Entry 5O5J (electron microscopy, 3.45 A resolution); this record covers chains A and I of the 24 polymer chains in the assembly.

# Chain A
Molecule: 16S rRNA
Organism: Mycobacterium smegmatis str. MC2 155
Sequence (1528 nucleotides; numbered 1 to 1528; the number before each row is that of its first residue):
     1 UUUUUGUUUG GAGAGUUUGA UCCUGGCUCA GGACGAACGC UGGCGGCGUG CUUAACACAU
    61 GCAAGUCGAA CGGAAAGGCC CUUUCGGGGG UACUCGAGUG GCGAACGGGU GAGUAACACG
   121 UGGGUGAUCU GCCCUGCACU UUGGGAUAAG CCUGGGAAAC UGGGUCUAAU ACCGAAUACA
   181 CCCUGCUGGU CGCAUGGCCU GGUAGGGGAA AGCUUUUGCG GUGUGGGAUG GGCCCGCGGC
   241 CUAUCAGCUU GUUGGUGGGG UGAUGGCCUA CCAAGGCGAC GACGGGUAGC CGGCCUGAGA
   301 GGGUGACCGG CCACACUGGG ACUGAGAUAC GGCCCAGACU CCUACGGGAG GCAGCAGUGG
   361 GGAAUAUUGC ACAAUGGGCG CAAGCCUGAU GCAGCGACGC CGCGUGAGGG AUGACGGCCU
   421 UCGGGUUGUA AACCUCUUUC AGCACAGACG AAGCGCAAGU GACGGUAUGU GCAGAAGAAG
   481 GACCGGCCAA CUACGUGCCA GCAGCCGCGG UAAUACGUAG GGUCCGAGCG UUGUCCGGAA
   541 UUACUGGGCG UAAAGAGCUC GUAGGUGGUU UGUCGCGUUG UUCGUGAAAA CUCACAGCUU
   601 AACUGUGGGC GUGCGGGCGA UACGGGCAGA CUAGAGUACU GCAGGGGAGA CUGGAAUUCC
   661 UGGUGUAGCG GUGGAAUGCG CAGAUAUCAG GAGGAACACC GGUGGCGAAG GCGGGUCUCU
   721 GGGCAGUAAC UGACGCUGAG GAGCGAAAGC GUGGGGAGCG AACAGGAUUA GAUACCCUGG
   781 UAGUCCACGC CGUAAACGGU GGGUACUAGG UGUGGGUUUC CUUCCUUGGG AUCCGUGCCG
   841 UAGCUAACGC AUUAAGUACC CCGCCUGGGG AGUACGGCCG CAAGGCUAAA ACUCAAAGGA
   901 AUUGACGGGG GCCCGCACAA GCGGCGGAGC AUGUGGAUUA AUUCGAUGCA ACGCGAAGAA
   961 CCUUACCUGG GUUUGACAUG CACAGGACGC CGGCAGAGAU GUCGGUUCCC UUGUGGCCUG
  1021 UGUGCAGGUG GUGCAUGGCU GUCGUCAGCU CGUGUCGUGA GAUGUUGGGU UAAGUCCCGC
  1081 AACGAGCGCA ACCCUUGUCU CAUGUUGCCA GCACGUUAUG GUGGGGACUC GUGAGAGACU
  1141 GCCGGGGUCA ACUCGGAGGA AGGUGGGGAU GACGUCAAGU CAUCAUGCCC CUUAUGUCCA
  1201 GGGCUUCACA CAUGCUACAA UGGCCGGUAC AAAGGGCUGC GAUGCCGUGA GGUGGAGCGA
  1261 AUCCUUUCAA AGCCGGUCUC AGUUCGGAUC GGGGUCUGCA ACUCGACCCC GUGAAGUCGG
  1321 AGUCGCUAGU AAUCGCAGAU CAGCAACGCU GCGGUGAAUA CGUUCCCGGG CCUUGUACAC
  1381 ACCGCCCGUC ACGUCAUGAA AGUCGGUAAC ACCCGAAGCC GGUGGCCUAA CCCUUGUGGA
  1441 GGGAGCCGUC GAAGGUGGGA UCGGCGAUUG GGACGAAGUC GUAACAAGGU AGCCGUACCG
  1501 GAAGGUGCGG CUGGAUCACC UCCUUUCU
Unresolved in the structure: 1-6, 1518-1528
Ion coordination: Mg2+ site 1 near U17 (its only coordinating residue here); Mg2+ site 2 near G25 (its only coordinating residue here); Mg2+ site 3 near A37 (its only coordinating residue here); Mg2+ site 4 near G42 (its only coordinating residue here); Mg2+ site 5: U52, G111; Mg2+ site 6 near U52 (its only coordinating residue here); Mg2+ site 7 near A57 (its only coordinating residue here); Mg2+ site 8: A63, C386, U387; Mg2+ site 9: U66, G101; Mg2+ site 10 near G96 (its only coordinating residue here); Mg2+ site 11 near G103 (its only coordinating residue here); Mg2+ site 12 near A105 (its only coordinating residue here); 116 more Mg2+ sites not listed

# Chain I
Name: 30S ribosomal protein S9
Organism: Mycobacterium smegmatis str. MC2 155
UniProt: A0QSP9 (RS9_MYCS2); residues 1-150 here = UniProt positions 1-150
Sequence (150 residues; each row starts with the number of its first residue):
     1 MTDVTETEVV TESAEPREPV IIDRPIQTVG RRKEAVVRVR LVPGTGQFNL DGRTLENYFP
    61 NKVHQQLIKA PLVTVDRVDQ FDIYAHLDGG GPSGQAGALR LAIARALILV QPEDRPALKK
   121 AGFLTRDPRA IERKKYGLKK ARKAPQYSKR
Unresolved in the structure: 1-24

# How chain A and chain I interact
Contacting residue pairs (104; chain A residue first):
  G924(A) with Gln146(I), base contact
  C925(A) with Gln146(I), sugar contact
  G948(A) with Lys149(I), hydrogen bond to the sugar; Arg150(I), sugar contact
  C949(A) with Tyr147(I), phosphate contact
  C952(A) with Arg150(I), base contact
  G1097(A) with Arg126(I), hydrogen bond to the phosphate
  U1098(A) with Arg31(I), salt bridge to the phosphate; Arg105(I), hydrogen bond to the phosphate; Arg126(I), salt bridge to the phosphate
  C1099(A) with Arg31(I), salt bridge to the phosphate; Arg105(I), salt bridge to the phosphate
  C1108(A) with Arg38(I), hydrogen bond to the phosphate
  C1109(A) with Arg38(I), salt bridge to the phosphate
  A1110(A) with Arg40(I), hydrogen bond to the sugar; His86(I), salt bridge to the phosphate
  G1111(A) with Arg40(I), salt bridge to the phosphate
  A1127(A) with Gln27(I), hydrogen bond to the sugar
  C1128(A) with Gln27(I), hydrogen bond to the sugar; Arg38(I), hydrogen bond to the base
  U1129(A) with Val29(I), phosphate contact; Arg31(I), phosphate contact; Val36(I), sugar contact; Arg38(I), hydrogen bond to the sugar
  C1130(A) with Arg31(I), salt bridge to the phosphate; Val36(I), phosphate contact
  G1158(A) with Lys119(I), salt bridge to the phosphate
  G1159(A) with Arg115(I), salt bridge to the phosphate; Lys119(I), salt bridge to the phosphate
  A1160(A) with Arg115(I), salt bridge to the phosphate; Leu124(I), sugar contact; Thr125(I), phosphate contact; Arg126(I), sugar contact
  A1161(A) with Thr125(I), hydrogen bond to the phosphate
  G1166(A) with Glu132(I), sugar contact
  G1167(A) with Glu132(I), sugar contact; Lys135(I), phosphate contact
  G1168(A) with Arg133(I), hydrogen bond to the sugar; Lys135(I), salt bridge to the phosphate
  A1169(A) with Tyr136(I), hydrogen bond to the phosphate
  U1213(A) with Gln146(I), phosphate contact; Ser148(I), hydrogen bond to the phosphate
  G1214(A) with Lys139(I), salt bridge to the phosphate; Pro145(I), phosphate contact; Gln146(I), hydrogen bond to the phosphate
  A1229(A) with Arg53(I), hydrogen bond to the phosphate; Tyr58(I), sugar contact
  C1230(A) with Gly89(I), phosphate contact; Gly90(I), sugar contact; Gly91(I), sugar contact; Gln95(I), phosphate contact
  A1231(A) with Asp88(I), phosphate contact; Gly89(I), phosphate contact; Gly90(I), hydrogen bond to the sugar
  A1232(A) with Gly89(I), phosphate contact
  C1324(A) with Gln146(I), sugar contact; Tyr147(I), sugar contact
  G1325(A) with Lys143(I), sugar contact; Ala144(I), sugar contact; Tyr147(I), phosphate contact
  C1326(A) with Arg142(I), sugar contact; Ala144(I), phosphate contact
  U1327(A) with Arg142(I), salt bridge to the phosphate
  A1328(A) with Arg129(I), sugar contact; Arg142(I), salt bridge to the phosphate
  G1329(A) with Arg32(I), hydrogen bond to the base; Lys33(I), base contact; Arg129(I), base contact; Ala130(I), sugar contact; Ile131(I), sugar contact; Glu132(I), phosphate contact
  U1330(A) with Ile131(I), phosphate contact; Glu132(I), hydrogen bond to the phosphate; Arg142(I), phosphate contact
  A1331(A) with Lys140(I), phosphate contact; Ala141(I), phosphate contact; Arg142(I), hydrogen bond to the phosphate; Lys143(I), hydrogen bond to the phosphate
  A1332(A) with Lys140(I), salt bridge to the phosphate; Lys143(I), salt bridge to the phosphate
  U1333(A) with Lys140(I), base contact
  U1350(A) with Lys134(I), salt bridge to the phosphate; Tyr136(I), phosphate contact; Gly137(I), hydrogen bond to the phosphate; Leu138(I), phosphate contact
  G1351(A) with Arg133(I), salt bridge to the phosphate; Lys134(I), salt bridge to the phosphate; Lys135(I), phosphate contact; Tyr136(I), hydrogen bond to the phosphate
  C1352(A) with Arg133(I), phosphate contact; Lys134(I), hydrogen bond to the phosphate
  G1353(A) with Glu34(I), phosphate contact
  G1354(A) with Lys33(I), phosphate contact; Glu34(I), phosphate contact; Gly90(I), phosphate contact; Gly91(I), phosphate contact; Ile131(I), phosphate contact
  U1355(A) with Lys33(I), salt bridge to the phosphate; Gly91(I), phosphate contact; Pro92(I), phosphate contact; Ser93(I), hydrogen bond to the phosphate; Gly94(I), hydrogen bond to the phosphate
  G1356(A) with Lys33(I), hydrogen bond to the base; Ser93(I), hydrogen bond to the phosphate
Also at the interface, not in a pair above, chain A (52 interface residues in all): U1096, G1165, A1212, C1273, C1349
Also at the interface, not in a pair above, chain I (52 interface residues in all): Pro60, His64, Leu87, Pro128

# In short
The chain A/chain I interface involves 52 residues from each chain, with 27 hydrogen bonds and 22 salt
bridges. Among the polar pairs are C1128(A)-Arg38(I), G1329(A)-Arg32(I) and G1356(A)-Lys33(I). U52(A) and
G111(A) form the Mg2+ site 5. A63(A), C386(A) and U387(A) coordinate Mg2+ site 8.
Here chain A is 16S rRNA and chain I is 30S ribosomal protein S9, both from Mycobacterium smegmatis str. MC2
155. Entry 5O5J (Structure of the 30S small ribosomal subunit from Mycobacterium smegmatis) was determined by
electron microscopy (same publication as 5O60 and 5O61).
